PDB entry 5L5Y | X-ray diffraction, 2.70 A resolution | chains S and T of the 28 polymer chains in the assembly

[Chain S]
Protein: Proteasome subunit alpha type-6
Organism: Saccharomyces cerevisiae (strain ATCC 204508 / S288c)
Notes: EC 3.4.25.1
UniProt: P40302 (PSA6_YEAST); residues 0-233 here correspond to UniProt positions 1-234 (UniProt number = residue number + 1)
Chain sequence (234 residues; each row starts with the number of its first residue; numbering starts at 0):
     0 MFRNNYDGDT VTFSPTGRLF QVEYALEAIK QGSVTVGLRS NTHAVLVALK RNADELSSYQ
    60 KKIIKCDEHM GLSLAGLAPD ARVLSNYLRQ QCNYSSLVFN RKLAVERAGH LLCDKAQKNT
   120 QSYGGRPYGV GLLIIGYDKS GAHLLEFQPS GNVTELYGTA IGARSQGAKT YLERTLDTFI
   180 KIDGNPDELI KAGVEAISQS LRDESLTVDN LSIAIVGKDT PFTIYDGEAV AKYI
Disordered / not traced: 0-2
Swiss-Prot annotation at these positions:
  - modified residue: Ser13 (Phosphoserine)
  - cross-link: Lys190 (Glycyl lysine isopeptide (Lys-Gly) (interchain with G-Cter in ubiquitin))

[Chain T]
Protein: Probable proteasome subunit alpha type-7
Organism: Saccharomyces cerevisiae (strain ATCC 204508 / S288c)
Notes: EC 3.4.25.1
UniProt: P21242 (PSA7_YEAST); residues -3 to 284 here correspond to UniProt positions 1-288 (UniProt number = residue number + 4)
Chain sequence (288 residues; row label = number of the first residue in the row; numbers below 1 keep their minus sign (Met-3 is residue -3)):
    -3 MTSIGTGYDL SNSVFSPDGR NFQVEYAVKA VENGTTSIGI KCNDGVVFAV EKLITSKLLV
    57 PQKNVKIQVV DRHIGCVYSG LIPDGRHLVN RGREEAASFK KLYKTPIPIP AFADRLGQYV
   117 QAHTLYNSVR PFGVSTIFGG VDKNGAHLYM LEPSGSYWGY KGAATGKGRQ SAKAELEKLV
   177 DHHPEGLSAR EAVKQAAKII YLAHEDNKEK DFELEISWCS LSETNGLHKF VKGDLLQEAI
   237 DFAQKEINGD DDEDEDDSDN VMSSDDENAP VATNANATTD QEGDIHLE
Disordered / not traced: -3 to 1, 245-284
Swiss-Prot annotation at these positions:
  - modified residue: Thr-2 (N-acetylthreonine)

[Chain S / chain T interface]
Residue-residue contacts (64; chain S residue first):
  Asn4(S) with Leu6(T)
  Tyr5(S) with Asp5(T), hydrogen bond; Leu6(T), hydrophobic
  Thr9(S) with Arg126(T)
  Val10(S) with Gln19(T); Asn123(T); Ser124(T); Val125(T); Arg126(T)
  Thr11(S) with Leu6(T); Gln19(T)
  Phe12(S) with Gln19(T); Tyr22(T), hydrophobic; Ala23(T), hydrophobic; Arg126(T); Pro127(T)
  Ser13(S) with Tyr22(T)
  Pro14(S) with Tyr22(T), hydrophobic; Lys25(T)
  Thr15(S) with Lys25(T)
  Gly16(S) with Tyr22(T); Lys25(T); Ala26(T)
  Leu18(S) with Leu77(T), hydrophobic; Arg126(T)
  His109(S) with Arg82(T)
  Cys112(S) with Arg82(T)
  Asp113(S) with Arg82(T), salt bridge; Asn86(T)
  Gln116(S) with Pro79(T); Asp80(T); His83(T), hydrogen bond; Arg126(T)
  Thr119(S) with Arg126(T), hydrogen bond (backbone-side chain)
  Gln120(S) with His119(T); Val125(T); Arg126(T), hydrogen bond (backbone-backbone); Pro127(T); Phe128(T)
  Ser121(S) with Ser124(T)
  Tyr122(S) with Ser124(T), hydrogen bond (backbone-backbone)
  Ser149(S) with Pro79(T)
  Gly150(S) with Pro79(T)
  Asn151(S) with Ile78(T); Pro79(T)
  Thr153(S) with Leu55(T); Asn60(T)
  Glu154(S) with Leu55(T); Val56(T); Lys59(T); Asn60(T), hydrogen bond (backbone-side chain)
  Leu155(S) with Leu54(T); Leu55(T); Val56(T)
  Tyr156(S) with Leu54(T), hydrogen bond (backbone-backbone); Leu55(T); Val56(T); Pro57(T)
  Gly157(S) with Leu54(T)
  Lys168(S) with Leu54(T)
  Leu171(S) with Leu54(T)
  Glu172(S) with Ser52(T), hydrogen bond; Lys53(T), hydrogen bond (side chain-backbone)
  Leu175(S) with Lys53(T)
Also at the interface, not in a pair above, chain S (35 interface residues in all): Arg38, Glu105, Val152, Phe178
Also at the interface, not in a pair above, chain T (30 interface residues in all): Gly129

[In short]
Chain S and chain T form an interface of 35 and 30 residues respectively; the contacts include 9 hydrogen
bonds and 1 salt bridge. Polar contacts include Asp113(S)-Arg82(T), Tyr5(S)-Asp5(T) and Gln116(S)-His83(T).
Chain S is Proteasome subunit alpha type-6 and chain T is Probable proteasome subunit alpha type-7, both from
Saccharomyces cerevisiae (strain ATCC 204508 / S288c); the structure, Yeast 20S proteasome with human beta5c
(1-138) and human beta6 (97-111; 118-133) in complex with carfilzomib, was determined by X-ray diffraction,
deposited together with 5L52, 5L54, 5L55, 5L5A, 5L5B, 5L5D and 30 further entries.
